Entry 8CRT (electron microscopy, 3.00 A resolution); this record covers chains L and Q of the 8 polymer chains in the assembly.

Chain L (and Q):
Protein: Ammonium transporter Rh type A
Organism: Homo sapiens
Notes: chain Q of this document is another copy of the same molecule, construct and numbering; everything in this record applies to it too
UniProt: Q02094 (RHAG_HUMAN); residue numbers follow UniProt; this construct covers 1-409
Sequence (409 residues; numbered 1 to 409; the number before each row is that of its first residue):
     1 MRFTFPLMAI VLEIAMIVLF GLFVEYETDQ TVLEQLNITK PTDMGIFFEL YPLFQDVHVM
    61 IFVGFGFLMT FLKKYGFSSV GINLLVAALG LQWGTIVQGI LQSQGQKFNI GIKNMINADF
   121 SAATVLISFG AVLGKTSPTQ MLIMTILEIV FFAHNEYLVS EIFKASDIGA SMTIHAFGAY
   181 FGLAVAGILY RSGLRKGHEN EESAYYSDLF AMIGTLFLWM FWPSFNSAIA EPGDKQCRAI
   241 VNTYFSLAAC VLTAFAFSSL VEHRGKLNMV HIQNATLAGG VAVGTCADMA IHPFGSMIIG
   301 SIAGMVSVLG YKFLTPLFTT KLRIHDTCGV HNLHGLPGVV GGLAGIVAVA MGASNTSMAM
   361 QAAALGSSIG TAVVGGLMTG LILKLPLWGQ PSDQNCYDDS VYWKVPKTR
Unresolved in the structure: 27-47 (chain Q: 27-45)

Chain L / chain Q interface:
Contacting residue pairs (116; chain L residue first):
  Arg2(L) with Ser259(Q), hydrogen bond (side chain-backbone); Leu260(Q); Glu262(Q); Arg264(Q); Gly265(Q)
  Phe3(L) with Leu260(Q), hydrophobic
  Phe5(L) with Phe255(Q); Ser259(Q)
  Pro6(L) with Ala256(Q); Ser259(Q); Leu260(Q), hydrophobic
  Ala9(L) with Ala256(Q), hydrophobic
  Ile10(L) with Ala256(Q), hydrophobic; Phe257(Q), hydrophobic
  Glu13(L) with Ala249(Q); Leu252(Q); Met297(Q); Ser301(Q)
  Met16(L) with Met297(Q)
  Ile17(L) with Phe294(Q); Met297(Q); Ile298(Q), hydrophobic; Ser301(Q)
  Phe20(L) with Phe245(Q), hydrophobic; His292(Q); Met297(Q), hydrophobic
  Gly21(L) with Phe294(Q)
  Val24(L) with His292(Q), hydrogen bond (backbone-side chain); Pro293(Q), hydrophobic
  Glu25(L) with His292(Q), salt bridge
  Tyr26(L) with Arg238(Q); Asn242(Q), hydrogen bond; Met289(Q); His292(Q), hydrogen bond (side chain-backbone); Pro293(Q)
  Phe48(L) with Gln236(Q); Ile240(Q), hydrophobic
  Tyr51(L) with Pro223(Q); Ser224(Q), hydrogen bond; Ile240(Q), hydrophobic
  Phe54(L) with Tyr244(Q), hydrophobic
  Gln55(L) with Asp56(Q); Met220(Q); Phe221(Q); Ser224(Q)
  His58(L) with Trp219(Q); Met220(Q); Tyr244(Q)
  Val59(L) with Met220(Q), hydrophobic; Phe221(Q), hydrophobic
  Phe62(L) with Leu216(Q); Trp219(Q), hydrophobic; Met220(Q), hydrophobic
  Val63(L) with Met220(Q), hydrophobic
  Phe67(L) with Ile213(Q), hydrophobic; Leu216(Q), hydrophobic
  Leu72(L) with Tyr205(Q)
  Lys73(L) with Tyr205(Q), hydrogen bond (backbone-side chain)
  Lys74(L) with Tyr205(Q)
  Tyr75(L) with Tyr205(Q)
  Gly76(L) with Tyr205(Q), hydrogen bond (backbone-side chain)
  Phe77(L) with Tyr205(Q); Asp208(Q); Met269(Q), hydrophobic
  Val80(L) with Met212(Q), hydrophobic; Leu216(Q), hydrophobic
  Gly81(L) with Phe255(Q)
  Leu84(L) with Leu216(Q), hydrophobic
  Leu85(L) with Val251(Q), hydrophobic; Leu252(Q), hydrophobic; Phe255(Q), hydrophobic
  Ala88(L) with Ala248(Q); Val251(Q), hydrophobic
  Leu89(L) with Leu252(Q)
  Leu91(L) with Tyr244(Q); Phe245(Q), hydrophobic; Ala248(Q), hydrophobic
  Gln92(L) with Ala248(Q), hydrogen bond (side chain-backbone); Ala249(Q); Met297(Q)
  Ile110(L) with Val241(Q), hydrophobic; Phe245(Q), hydrophobic
  Met115(L) with Ile240(Q), hydrophobic; Tyr244(Q)
  Asp119(L) with Tyr244(Q), hydrogen bond
  Ala204(L) with Tyr206(Q)
  Tyr206(L) with Tyr206(Q), hydrophobic; Arg409(Q), hydrogen bond (side chain-backbone)
  Ser207(L) with Tyr206(Q)
  Phe210(L) with Tyr206(Q); Leu209(Q), hydrophobic; Phe210(Q), hydrophobic; Ile213(Q), hydrophobic
  Ile213(L) with Ile213(Q), hydrophobic
  Phe217(L) with Phe217(Q), hydrophobic
  Asp399(L) with Tyr205(Q)
  Ser400(L) with Lys266(Q), hydrogen bond (backbone-side chain)
  Val401(L) with Lys266(Q), hydrogen bond (backbone-side chain)
  Tyr402(L) with Lys266(Q); Leu267(Q), hydrogen bond (backbone-backbone)
  Trp403(L) with Lys266(Q); Leu267(Q); Met269(Q), hydrophobic; Ile272(Q), hydrophobic
  Lys404(L) with Leu267(Q), hydrogen bond (backbone-backbone); Asn268(Q)
  Pro406(L) with Ser203(Q); Asp208(Q)
  Lys407(L) with Glu202(Q), salt bridge
  Thr408(L) with Lys73(Q); Ala204(Q); Tyr205(Q)
  Arg409(L) with Ala204(Q); Tyr205(Q), hydrogen bond (backbone-backbone); Tyr206(Q), hydrogen bond; Arg409(Q), hydrogen bond (backbone-side chain)
Other interface residues (no listed pair), chain L (60 interface residues in all): Pro52, Thr95, Ala118, Leu142
Other interface residues (no listed pair), chain Q (58 interface residues in all): Pro52, Leu53, Cys237, Thr253, Thr276, Ala290, Ile291

Summary:
60 residues of chain L face 58 of chain Q across their interface, with 17 hydrogen bonds and 2 salt bridges.
Among the polar pairs are Glu25(L)-His292(Q), Lys407(L)-Glu202(Q) and Arg2(L)-Ser259(Q).
Both chains are Ammonium transporter Rh type A (Homo sapiens). Entry 8CRT (Local refinement of Rh trimer,
glycophorin B and Band3-III transmembrane region, class 1a of erythrocyte ankyrin-1 ...) was determined by
electron microscopy (same publication as 7UZ3, 7UZQ, 7UZU, 7V07, 7V0K, 7V0M and 10 further entries).
